5N60 - chains D and G of the 18 polymer chains in the assembly; structure by electron microscopy, 7.70 A resolution (low resolution: residue-level contacts below are approximate; hydrogen-bond / salt-bridge calls are withheld).

== Chain D ==
Molecule: DNA-directed RNA polymerase I subunit RPA14
Organism: Saccharomyces cerevisiae (strain ATCC 204508 / S288c)
UniProt: P50106 (RPA14_YEAST); numbering as in UniProt (aligned over 1-137)
Sequence (137 residues; numbered 1 to 137; the number before each row is that of its first residue):
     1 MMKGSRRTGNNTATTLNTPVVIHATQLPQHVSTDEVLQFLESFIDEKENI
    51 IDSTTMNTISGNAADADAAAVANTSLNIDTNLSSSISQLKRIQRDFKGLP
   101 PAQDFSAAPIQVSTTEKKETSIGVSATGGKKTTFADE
Unresolved in the structure: 1-11, 49-79, 101-137
Swiss-Prot annotation at these positions:
  - modified residue: Ser121 (Phosphoserine)

== Chain G ==
Molecule: DNA-directed RNA polymerase I subunit RPA43
Organism: Saccharomyces cerevisiae (strain ATCC 204508 / S288c)
UniProt: P46669 (RPA43_YEAST); numbering as in UniProt (aligned over 1-326)
Sequence (326 residues; each row starts with the number of its first residue):
     1 MSQVKRANENRETARFIKKHKKQVTNPIDEKNGTSNCIVRVPIALYVSLA
    51 PMYLENPLQGVMKQHLNPLVMKYNNKVGGVVLGYEGLKILDADPLSKEDT
   101 SEKLIKITPDTPFGFTWCHVNLYVWQPQVGDVLEGYIFIQSASHIGLLIH
   151 DAFNASIKKNNIPVDWTFVHNDVEEDADVINTDENNGNNNNEDNKDSNGG
   201 SNSLGKFSFGNRSLGHWVDSNGEPIDGKLRFTVRNVHTTGRVVSVDGTLI
   251 SDADEEGNGYNSSRSQAESLPIVSNKKIVFDDEVSIENKESHKELDLPEV
   301 KEDNGSEIVYEENTSESNDGESSDSD
Unresolved in the structure: 1-13, 171-214, 251-326
Swiss-Prot annotation at these positions:
  - modified residue (Phosphoserine): Ser244, Ser251, Ser265, Ser269, Ser285

== Interface between chain D and chain G ==
Residue-residue contacts (70; chain D residue first):
  Thr15(D) - Ser48(G)
  Thr15(D) - His65(G)
  Leu16(D) - Ser48(G)
  Leu16(D) - Gln64(G)
  Leu16(D) - His65(G)
  Leu16(D) - Phe113(G)
  Asn17(D) - Gln64(G)
  Asn17(D) - His65(G)
  Thr18(D) - His65(G)
  Pro19(D) - Leu45(G)
  Pro19(D) - Tyr46(G)
  Pro19(D) - Val47(G)
  Pro19(D) - His65(G)
  Val20(D) - Tyr46(G)
  Val20(D) - Phe115(G)
  Val21(D) - Leu45(G)
  Val21(D) - Tyr46(G)
  Val21(D) - Lys76(G)
  Val21(D) - Trp117(G)
  Ile22(D) - Ile43(G)
  Ile22(D) - Ala44(G)
  Ile22(D) - Lys76(G)
  His23(D) - Ile43(G)
  His23(D) - Ala44(G)
  Ala24(D) - Val41(G)
  Ala24(D) - Pro42(G)
  Ala24(D) - Ile43(G)
  Thr25(D) - Pro42(G)
  Thr25(D) - Ile43(G)
  Thr25(D) - Ala44(G)
  Gln26(D) - Val41(G)
  Gln26(D) - Pro42(G)
  Pro28(D) - Val39(G)
  Pro28(D) - Arg40(G)
  Gln29(D) - Val39(G)
  Gln29(D) - Arg40(G)
  His30(D) - Thr25(G)
  His30(D) - Asn26(G)
  His30(D) - Pro27(G)
  His30(D) - Asn36(G)
  His30(D) - Ile38(G)
  His30(D) - Val39(G)
  Val31(D) - Asn36(G)
  Val31(D) - Ile38(G)
  Val31(D) - Val39(G)
  Val31(D) - Arg40(G)
  Val36(D) - Ile38(G)
  Phe39(D) - Gly83(G)
  Phe39(D) - Tyr84(G)
  Phe39(D) - Glu85(G)
  Phe39(D) - Tyr123(G)
  Phe43(D) - Val70(G)
  Phe43(D) - Leu82(G)
  Phe43(D) - Gly83(G)
  Phe43(D) - Tyr84(G)
  Lys47(D) - Met62(G)
  Lys47(D) - Asn67(G)
  Lys47(D) - Tyr84(G)
  Leu82(D) - Asn67(G)
  Ser85(D) - Val70(G)
  Gln88(D) - Met71(G)
  Leu89(D) - Leu82(G)
  Arg91(D) - Asp151(G)
  Ile92(D) - His150(G)
  Ile92(D) - Ala152(G)
  Ile92(D) - Phe153(G)
  Asp95(D) - Tyr136(G)
  Asp95(D) - His150(G)
  Phe96(D) - Ile38(G)
  Phe96(D) - His150(G)
Interface residues without a listed pair, chain D (30 interface residues in all): Glu46, Pro100
Interface residues without a listed pair, chain G (38 interface residues in all): Pro68, Asn74, Gln126

== Overview ==
30 residues of chain D and 38 residues of chain G are in contact.
Here chain D is DNA-directed RNA polymerase I subunit RPA14 and chain G is DNA-directed RNA polymerase I
subunit RPA43, both from Saccharomyces cerevisiae (strain ATCC 204508 / S288c). Entry 5N60 (Cryo-EM structure
of RNA polymerase I in complex with Rrn3 and Core Factor (Orientation I)) was determined by electron
microscopy, deposited together with 5O7X, 5N5Y, 5N5Z and 5N61.
